6ULK - chains A and C of the 3 polymer chains in the assembly; structure by X-ray diffraction, 1.90 A resolution.

[Chain A]
Protein: HLA class I antigen
Organism: Homo sapiens
UniProtKB: C1K0Y1 (C1K0Y1_HUMAN); residues 1-274 here correspond to UniProt positions 25-298 (UniProt number = residue number + 24)
Chain sequence (274 residues; row label = number of the first residue in the row):
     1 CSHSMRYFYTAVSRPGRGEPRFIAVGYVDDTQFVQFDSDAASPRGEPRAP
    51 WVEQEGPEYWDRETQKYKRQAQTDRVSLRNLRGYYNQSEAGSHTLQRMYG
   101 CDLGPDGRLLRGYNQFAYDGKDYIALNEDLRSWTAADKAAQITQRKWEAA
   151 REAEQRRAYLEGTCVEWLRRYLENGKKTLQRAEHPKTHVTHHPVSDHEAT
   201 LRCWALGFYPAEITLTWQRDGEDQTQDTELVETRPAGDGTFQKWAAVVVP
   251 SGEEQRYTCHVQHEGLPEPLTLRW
Unresolved in the structure: 1
Cystine bridges: C101-C164, C203-C259

[Chain C]
Protein: Gly-ala-asp-gly-val-gly-lys-ser-ala-leu
UniProtKB: P01111 (RASN_HUMAN); residues 1-10 here correspond to UniProt positions 10-19 (UniProt number = residue number + 9)
Chain sequence (10 residues; row label = number of the first residue in the row):
     1 GADGVGKSAL
Construct notes: engineered mutation D3 (Gly12 in P01111)
UniProt features mapped onto this chain:
  - binding site (GTP): G1, A2, G4 to A9
From the paper describing this entry:
  - mutagenesis - A9L: increased stability in response to HLA-C08:02
  - mutagenesis - A9L (20-fold): increased signaling in response to TCR9a
  - mutagenesis - G3D, A9L: increased stability with HLA class I antigen (chain A)

[Interface between chain A and chain C]
Residue-residue contacts (42):
  M5(A) with G1(C)
  Y7(A) with G1(C), hydrogen bond (side chain-backbone); A2(C), hydrogen bond (side chain-backbone)
  Y9(A) with A2(C)
  Y59(A) with G1(C)
  E63(A) with G1(C); A2(C), hydrogen bond (side chain-backbone)
  K66(A) with G1(C); A2(C), hydrogen bond (side chain-backbone)
  Y67(A) with A2(C)
  R69(A) with V5(C)
  Q70(A) with V5(C)
  S77(A) with A9(C); L10(C), hydrogen bond (side chain-backbone)
  N80(A) with L10(C), hydrogen bond (side chain-backbone)
  L81(A) with L10(C), hydrophobic
  Y84(A) with L10(C), hydrogen bond (side chain-backbone)
  L95(A) with L10(C), hydrophobic
  R97(A) with D3(C), salt bridge
  Y99(A) with A2(C); D3(C), hydrogen bond (side chain-backbone)
  Y123(A) with L10(C), hydrophobic
  T143(A) with L10(C), hydrogen bond (side chain-backbone)
  K146(A) with S8(C); A9(C); L10(C), hydrogen bond (side chain-backbone)
  W147(A) with S8(C); A9(C), hydrogen bond (side chain-backbone); L10(C), hydrophobic
  A150(A) with K7(C)
  E152(A) with G6(C); K7(C), hydrogen bond (side chain-backbone)
  Q155(A) with G6(C); K7(C), hydrogen bond (side chain-backbone)
  R156(A) with D3(C), salt bridge; G4(C), hydrogen bond (side chain-backbone); G6(C)
  Y159(A) with G1(C), hydrogen bond (side chain-backbone); A2(C); D3(C), hydrogen bond (side chain-backbone)
  W167(A) with G1(C)
  Y171(A) with G1(C), hydrogen bond (side chain-backbone)
Also at the interface, not in a pair above, chain A (31 interface residues in all): T73, V76, F116, R151
The authors on this interface:
  - residue pairs: R156(A)-D3(C) (salt bridge)

[In short]
31 residues of chain A and 10 residues of chain C are in contact; the contacts include 17 hydrogen bonds and 2
salt bridges. Polar contacts include R97(A)-D3(C), R156(A)-D3(C) and Y7(A)-G1(C). The authors report a salt
bridge between R156(A) and D3(C). The paper reports that G3D and A9L of chain C increase stability with HLA
class I antigen (chain A); A9L of chain C increases stability in response to HLA-C08:02.
Here chain A is HLA class I antigen (Homo sapiens) and chain C is Gly-ala-asp-gly-val-gly-lys-ser-ala-leu.
Entry 6ULK (Molecular basis for tumor infiltrating TCR recognition of hotspot KRAS-G12D mutation) was
determined by X-ray diffraction, deposited together with 6ULI, 6ULN, 6ULR and 6UON.
